6PXN - chain A; structure by X-ray diffraction, 1.55 A resolution.

== Chain A ==
Molecule: Casein kinase I isoform delta
Source organism: Homo sapiens
Notes: EC 2.7.11.1, 2.7.11.26
UniProt: P48730 (KC1D_HUMAN); numbering as in UniProt (aligned over 1-415)
Sequence (415 residues; numbered 1 to 415; the number before each row is that of its first residue):
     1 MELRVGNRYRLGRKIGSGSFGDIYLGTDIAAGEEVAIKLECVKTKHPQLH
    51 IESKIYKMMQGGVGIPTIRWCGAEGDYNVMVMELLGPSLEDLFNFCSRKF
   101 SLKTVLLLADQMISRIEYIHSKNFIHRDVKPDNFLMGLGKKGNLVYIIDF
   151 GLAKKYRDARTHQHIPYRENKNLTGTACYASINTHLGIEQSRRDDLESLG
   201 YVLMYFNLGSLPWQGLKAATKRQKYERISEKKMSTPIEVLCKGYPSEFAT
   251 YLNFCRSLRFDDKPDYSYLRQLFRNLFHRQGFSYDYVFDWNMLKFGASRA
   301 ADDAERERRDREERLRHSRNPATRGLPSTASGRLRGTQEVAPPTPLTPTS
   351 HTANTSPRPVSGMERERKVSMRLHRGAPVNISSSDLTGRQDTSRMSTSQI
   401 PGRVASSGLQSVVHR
Not modelled in the structure: 1, 292-415
Construct notes: engineered mutation Cys178 (Arg in P48730)
Swiss-Prot annotation at these positions:
  - region: His317 to Pro342 (Autoinhibitory)
  - active site: Asp128 (Proton acceptor)
  - binding site (ATP): Ile15 to Ile23, Lys38
  - modified residue: Ser328 (Phosphoserine), Ser331 (Phosphoserine), Ser370 (Phosphoserine), Arg375 (Omega-N-methylarginine), Ser382 (Phosphoserine), Ser383 (Phosphoserine), Ser384 (Phosphoserine), Ser407 (Phosphoserine), Ser411 (Phosphoserine)
  - natural variant: Thr44 (T44A: In FASPS2), His46 (H46R: In FASPS2), Ser97 (S97C: In breast cancer samples)
  - mutagenesis: Lys38 (K38M: Impaired kinase activity and abnormal subcellular localization with exclusive accumulation to the nucleus), Thr176 (T176I: Impaired kinase activity and abnormal subcellular localization with exclusive accumulation to the nucleus)
From the paper describing this entry:
  - conformationally variable residues (loop rearrangement): Leu173, Thr174, Gly175
  - conformationally variable residues (loop rearrangement): Arg168 to Gly175, Tyr225 (from molecular simulation)
  - mutagenesis - R178C: decreased catalytic activity
  - mutagenesis - T44A, H46R, P47S, R127E, K171E, R178C, K224D: increased catalytic activity on Degron
  - mutagenesis - R178C: abolished binding to anion binding at Site 1
  - contacts within the chain: Leu152-Leu173
  - mutagenesis - K224D: unchanged catalytic activity on FASP priming
  - mutagenesis - K224A: increased catalytic activity
  - mutagenesis - K224D: decreased catalytic activity on FASP peptide
  - mutagenesis - L173A: unchanged stability in response to PER2::LUC
  - mutagenesis - L173A: decreased catalytic activity on FASP region
  - mutagenesis - K224D: unchanged catalytic activity (priming activity at S659)
  - mutagenesis - K224D: decreased catalytic activity on pSxxS consensus motif
  - mutagenesis - L173A: decreased catalytic activity on FASP priming and Degron sites

== Overview ==
UniProt lists active-site residue Asp128, 10 ATP-binding residues and 2 mutagenesis sites. The paper reports
that T44A, H46R and P47S, among others, increase catalytic activity on Degron; conformational variability at
Leu173, Thr174 and Gly175 among others; 9 substitutions were tested in all.
Chain A is Casein kinase I isoform delta (Homo sapiens); the structure, Human Casein Kinase 1 delta Tau mutant
(R178C), was determined by X-ray diffraction together with 6PXO and 6PXP from the same study.
